2CZ7 - chains A and B; structure by X-ray diffraction, 1.80 A resolution.

== Chain A ==
Molecule: Nitrile hydratase subunit alpha
From: Rhodococcus erythropolis
Notes: EC 4.2.1.84
Reference sequence: P13448 (NHAA_RHOER); residues 1-206 here = UniProt positions 1-206
Amino-acid sequence (206 residues; each row starts with the number of its first residue):
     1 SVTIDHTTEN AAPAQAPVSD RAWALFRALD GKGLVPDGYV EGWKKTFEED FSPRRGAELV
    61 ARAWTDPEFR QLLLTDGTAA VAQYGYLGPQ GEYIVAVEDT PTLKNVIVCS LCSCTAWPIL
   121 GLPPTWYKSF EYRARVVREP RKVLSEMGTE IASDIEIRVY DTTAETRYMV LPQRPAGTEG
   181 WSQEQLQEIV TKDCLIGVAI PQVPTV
Not modelled in the structure: 1-8, 206
Sequence notes: modified residue (112, 114)
Modified residues: Cys-112 (3-sulfinoalanine; CSD); Cys-114 (s-hydroxycysteine; CSO)
Bound ions: Fe ion: Cys-109, Cys-112, Ser-113, Cys-114 (together with nitric oxide)
Residues lining bound ligands: nitric oxide: Cys-109, Cys-112, Ser-113, Cys-114

== Chain B ==
Molecule: Nitrile hydratase subunit beta
From: Rhodococcus erythropolis
Notes: EC 4.2.1.84
Reference sequence: P13449 (NHAB_RHOER); residue numbers follow UniProt; this construct covers 1-212
Amino-acid sequence (212 residues; each row starts with the number of its first residue):
     1 MDGVHDLAGV QGFGKVPHTV NADIGPTFHA EWEHLPYSLM FAGVAELGAF SVDEVRYVVE
    61 RMEPRHYMMT PYYERYVIGV ATLMVEKGIL TQDELESLAG GPFPLSRPSE SEGRPAPVET
   121 TTFEVGQRVR VRDEYVPGHI RMPAYCRGRV GTISHRTTEK WPFPDAIGHG RNDAGEEPTY
   181 HVKFAAEELF GSDTDGGSVV VDLFEGYLEP AA
Curated features (UniProtKB/Swiss-Prot):
  - natural variant: Met-40 (M40V: In strain: ACV2)
Residues lining bound ligands: nitric oxide: Arg-56, Tyr-72, Tyr-76

== Interface between chain A and chain B ==
Pairs across the interface - 177 pairs, chain A then chain B:
  Asn-10(A) / Arg-65(B)  hydrogen bond
  Ala-12(A) / Met-69(B)  hydrophobic
  Pro-13(A) / His-66(B)
  Ala-14(A) / Pro-102(B)
  Ala-14(A) / Pro-104(B)
  Gln-15(A) / His-66(B)  hydrogen bond
  Gln-15(A) / Glu-74(B)
  Gln-15(A) / Ile-78(B)
  Gln-15(A) / Pro-102(B)
  Gln-15(A) / Pro-104(B)
  Ala-16(A) / Ala-99(B)
  Ala-16(A) / Gly-101(B)
  Ala-16(A) / Pro-102(B)  hydrogen bond (backbone-backbone)
  Val-18(A) / Trp-32(B)  hydrophobic
  Val-18(A) / Glu-74(B)
  Ser-19(A) / Trp-32(B)
  Asp-20(A) / Ala-99(B)
  Arg-21(A) / Glu-74(B)  salt bridge
  Arg-21(A) / Ile-78(B)
  Arg-21(A) / Pro-102(B)
  Arg-21(A) / Phe-103(B)
  Ala-22(A) / Trp-32(B)  hydrophobic
  Ala-22(A) / Leu-35(B)
  Ala-22(A) / Val-77(B)  hydrophobic
  Trp-23(A) / Glu-31(B)
  Trp-23(A) / Trp-32(B)
  Trp-23(A) / Leu-35(B)  hydrophobic
  Ala-24(A) / Leu-95(B)
  Ala-24(A) / Leu-98(B)
  Ala-24(A) / Ala-99(B)
  Leu-25(A) / Leu-39(B)  hydrophobic
  Leu-25(A) / Val-77(B)
  Leu-25(A) / Val-80(B)  hydrophobic
  Leu-25(A) / Ala-81(B)  hydrophobic
  Leu-25(A) / Leu-90(B)  hydrophobic
  Leu-25(A) / Leu-95(B)  hydrophobic
  Phe-26(A) / Leu-39(B)  hydrophobic
  Arg-27(A) / Leu-98(B)  hydrogen bond (side chain-backbone)
  Ala-28(A) / Leu-90(B)  hydrophobic
  Ala-28(A) / Leu-98(B)  hydrophobic
  Leu-29(A) / Leu-39(B)  hydrophobic
  Leu-29(A) / Met-84(B)  hydrophobic
  Leu-29(A) / Ile-89(B)  hydrophobic
  Leu-29(A) / Leu-90(B)  hydrophobic
  Lys-32(A) / Ile-89(B)
  Lys-32(A) / Leu-90(B)
  Lys-32(A) / Glu-94(B)  salt bridge
  Leu-34(A) / Leu-47(B)
  Leu-34(A) / Ile-89(B)  hydrophobic
  Pro-36(A) / Glu-46(B)
  Tyr-39(A) / Ser-38(B)
  Tyr-39(A) / Phe-41(B)  hydrogen bond (side chain-backbone)
  Tyr-39(A) / Ala-42(B)  hydrogen bond (side chain-backbone)
  Tyr-39(A) / Glu-46(B)
  Val-40(A) / His-34(B)
  Val-40(A) / Leu-35(B)  hydrophobic
  Val-40(A) / Ser-38(B)
  Val-40(A) / Leu-39(B)  hydrophobic
  Trp-43(A) / Ser-38(B)
  Trp-43(A) / Phe-41(B)  hydrophobic
  Lys-44(A) / His-34(B)
  Phe-47(A) / Thr-27(B)
  Phe-47(A) / Phe-28(B)  hydrophobic
  Phe-47(A) / Tyr-37(B)  hydrophobic
  Phe-47(A) / Ser-38(B)
  Glu-48(A) / Thr-27(B)
  Glu-48(A) / Phe-28(B)
  Gln-90(A) / Arg-56(B)
  Tyr-93(A) / His-155(B)  hydrogen bond
  Tyr-93(A) / Thr-157(B)
  Tyr-93(A) / Thr-158(B)  hydrogen bond (side chain-backbone)
  Tyr-93(A) / Glu-159(B)
  Tyr-93(A) / Trp-161(B)  hydrophobic
  Val-95(A) / His-181(B)
  Ser-110(A) / His-5(B)
  Ser-110(A) / Ala-8(B)
  Leu-111(A) / His-5(B)
  Leu-111(A) / Asp-6(B)
  Leu-111(A) / Arg-141(B)
  Cys-112(A) / Arg-56(B)
  Cys-112(A) / Tyr-76(B)
  Cys-112(A) / Arg-141(B)
  Ser-113(A) / Tyr-37(B)
  Ser-113(A) / Tyr-72(B)  hydrogen bond
  Cys-114(A) / Arg-56(B)
  Cys-114(A) / Arg-141(B)
  Trp-117(A) / Tyr-37(B)  hydrophobic
  Trp-117(A) / Phe-41(B)  hydrophobic
  Leu-122(A) / Thr-27(B)
  Leu-122(A) / Phe-28(B)  hydrophobic
  Leu-122(A) / Tyr-37(B)  hydrophobic
  Leu-122(A) / Tyr-73(B)
  Pro-124(A) / Ile-24(B)  hydrophobic
  Trp-126(A) / Val-16(B)  hydrophobic
  Trp-126(A) / Pro-17(B)
  Trp-126(A) / His-18(B)  hydrogen bond
  Lys-128(A) / Tyr-72(B)
  Lys-128(A) / Tyr-73(B)
  Ser-129(A) / Pro-17(B)
  Phe-130(A) / Leu-7(B)  hydrophobic
  Phe-130(A) / Phe-13(B)  hydrophobic
  Phe-130(A) / Tyr-67(B)  hydrophobic
  Phe-130(A) / Met-68(B)
  Phe-130(A) / Arg-75(B)
  Glu-131(A) / Gly-14(B)
  Glu-131(A) / Lys-15(B)
  Glu-131(A) / Val-16(B)
  Tyr-132(A) / Val-16(B)  hydrophobic
  Arg-133(A) / His-5(B)  hydrogen bond (side chain-backbone)
  Arg-133(A) / Leu-7(B)
  Arg-133(A) / Ala-8(B)
  Arg-133(A) / Tyr-67(B)  hydrogen bond
  Arg-133(A) / Arg-75(B)
  Ala-134(A) / Leu-7(B)
  Ala-134(A) / Ala-8(B)
  Ala-134(A) / Gly-9(B)  hydrogen bond (backbone-backbone)
  Ala-134(A) / Val-10(B)
  Ala-134(A) / Phe-13(B)  hydrophobic
  Arg-135(A) / Phe-13(B)
  Arg-135(A) / Gly-14(B)  hydrogen bond (side chain-backbone)
  Arg-135(A) / Lys-15(B)
  Arg-135(A) / Val-16(B)
  Val-137(A) / Tyr-145(B)
  Val-137(A) / Phe-190(B)
  Val-137(A) / Val-199(B)
  Arg-138(A) / Gly-9(B)  hydrogen bond (side chain-backbone)
  Arg-138(A) / Gln-11(B)
  Arg-138(A) / Phe-190(B)
  Arg-138(A) / Asp-193(B)  salt bridge
  Arg-138(A) / Thr-194(B)  hydrogen bond (backbone-side chain)
  Arg-138(A) / Asp-195(B)  hydrogen bond (backbone-backbone)
  Glu-139(A) / Asp-195(B)
  Pro-140(A) / Asp-195(B)
  Pro-140(A) / Gly-196(B)
  Arg-141(A) / Asp-195(B)  hydrogen bond (backbone-side chain)
  Lys-142(A) / Asp-195(B)  hydrogen bond (backbone-side chain)
  Val-143(A) / Val-16(B)  hydrophobic
  Glu-146(A) / Lys-15(B)  salt bridge
  Met-147(A) / His-18(B)
  Met-147(A) / Thr-19(B)
  Met-147(A) / Val-20(B)  hydrogen bond (backbone-backbone)
  Thr-149(A) / Val-20(B)
  Glu-156(A) / Ser-198(B)  hydrogen bond
  Ile-157(A) / Gly-197(B)  hydrogen bond (backbone-backbone)
  Ile-157(A) / Ser-198(B)  hydrogen bond (backbone-backbone)
  Arg-158(A) / Lys-183(B)
  Arg-158(A) / Ser-198(B)  hydrogen bond
  Arg-158(A) / Val-200(B)
  Val-159(A) / Ser-198(B)  hydrogen bond (backbone-backbone)
  Val-159(A) / Val-199(B)
  Val-159(A) / Val-200(B)  hydrogen bond (backbone-backbone)
  Tyr-160(A) / Val-200(B)
  Asp-161(A) / Pro-143(B)
  Asp-161(A) / Tyr-145(B)  hydrogen bond
  Asp-161(A) / Val-200(B)  hydrogen bond (backbone-backbone)
  Asp-161(A) / Asp-202(B)
  Thr-162(A) / Arg-141(B)
  Thr-163(A) / Arg-141(B)  hydrogen bond (backbone-side chain)
  Thr-163(A) / Pro-143(B)
  Thr-163(A) / Val-201(B)
  Thr-163(A) / Asp-202(B)  hydrogen bond (side chain-backbone)
  Ala-164(A) / Thr-179(B)
  Ala-164(A) / Asp-202(B)
  Ala-164(A) / Phe-204(B)  hydrophobic
  Glu-165(A) / Trp-161(B)
  Glu-165(A) / Asp-202(B)
  Thr-166(A) / His-181(B)  hydrogen bond
  Thr-166(A) / Asp-202(B)  hydrogen bond
  Arg-167(A) / Arg-56(B)
  Tyr-168(A) / His-181(B)  hydrogen bond
  Thr-191(A) / Asn-21(B)  hydrogen bond
  Lys-192(A) / Ile-24(B)
  Asp-193(A) / His-18(B)  salt bridge
  Asp-193(A) / Val-20(B)
  Asp-193(A) / Asn-21(B)  hydrogen bond (side chain-backbone)
  Val-198(A) / Val-20(B)
  Ala-199(A) / Val-20(B)  hydrophobic
Also at the interface, not in a pair above, chain A (80 interface residues in all): Val-35, Pro-89, Cys-109, Pro-123, Gly-148
Also at the interface, not in a pair above, chain B (82 interface residues in all): Met-40, Arg-156, Leu-203

== Overview ==
The interface between chain A and chain B involves 80 residues on one side and 82 on the other, with 35
hydrogen bonds and 5 salt bridges. Polar pairs include Arg-21(A)/Glu-74(B), Lys-32(A)/Glu-94(B) and
Arg-138(A)/Asp-193(B). Nitric oxide is bound between chain A and chain B.
Here chain A is Nitrile hydratase subunit alpha and chain B is Nitrile hydratase subunit beta, both from
Rhodococcus erythropolis. Entry 2CZ7 (Fe-type NHase photo-activated for 75min at 105K) was determined by X-ray
diffraction.
